6YLO - chain A; structure by X-ray diffraction, 1.70 A resolution.

# Chain A
Name: mTurquoise2_C2221
Source organism: synthetic construct
Amino-acid sequence (243 residues; each row starts with the number of its first residue; note: 2 numbers in that range are skipped by the numbering (no residue carries them; nothing is unmodelled there); numbering starts at 0):
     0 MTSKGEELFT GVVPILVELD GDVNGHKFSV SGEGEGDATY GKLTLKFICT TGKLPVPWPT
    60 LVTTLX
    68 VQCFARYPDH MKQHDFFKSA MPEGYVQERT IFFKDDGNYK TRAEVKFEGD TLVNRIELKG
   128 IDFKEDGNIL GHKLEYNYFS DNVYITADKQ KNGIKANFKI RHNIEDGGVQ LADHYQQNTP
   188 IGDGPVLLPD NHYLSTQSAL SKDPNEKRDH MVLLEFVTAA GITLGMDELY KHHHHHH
Not modelled in the structure: 230-244
Modified positions: SWG (2-[(4Z)-2-[(1R)-1-amino-2-hydroxy-ethyl]-4-(1H-indol-3-ylmethylidene)-5-oxo-imidazol-1-yl]ethanoic acid) at position 65
Covalently attached groups: covalent link SWG_65/Val-68
Ion coordination: K+ near Leu-141 (its only coordinating residue here)

# Summary
Chain A is mTurquoise2_C2221 (synthetic construct); the structure, mTurquoise2 - Directionality of Optical
Properties of Fluorescent Proteins, was determined by X-ray diffraction (same publication as 6YLM, 6YLN, 6YLP,
6YLQ and 6YLS).
